PDB entry 3APU | X-ray diffraction, 2.10 A resolution | chain A

[Chain A]
Name: Alpha-1-acid glycoprotein 2
Organism: Homo sapiens
UniProt: P19652 (A1AG2_HUMAN); residues 1-183 here correspond to UniProt positions 19-201 (UniProt number = residue number + 18)
Sequence (190 residues; row label = number of the first residue in the row; numbering starts at 0):
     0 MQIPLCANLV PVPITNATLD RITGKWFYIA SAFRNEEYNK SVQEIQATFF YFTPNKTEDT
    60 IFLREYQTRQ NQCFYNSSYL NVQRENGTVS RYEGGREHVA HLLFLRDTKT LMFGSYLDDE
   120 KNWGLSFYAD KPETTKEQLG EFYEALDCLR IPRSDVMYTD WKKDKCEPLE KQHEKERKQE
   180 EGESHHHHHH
Unresolved in the structure: 0, 176-189
Disulfides: Cys-5/Cys-147, Cys-72/Cys-165
Construct notes: expression tag (0, 184-189); engineered mutation Arg-149 (Cys167 in P19652)
Curated features (UniProtKB/Swiss-Prot):
  - modified residue: Gln-1 (Pyrrolidone carboxylic acid)
  - glycosylation (N-linked (GlcNAc...) asparagine): Asn-15 (complex), Asn-38, Asn-54, Asn-75, Asn-85
From the paper describing this entry:
  - post-translational modification sites: Asn-15, Asn-38, Asn-54, Asn-75, Asn-85 (citing earlier work)
  - contacts within the chain: Tyr-37/His-97 (hydrogen bond), Arg-90/Glu-92, Asn-38/Met-156, Val-41/Met-156, Gln-42/Met-156
  - conformationally variable residues (loop rearrangement): Tyr-115
  - mutagenesis - E92V: decreased binding to propafenone (citing earlier work)
  - specificity-determining residues: Arg-90, Phe-112, Ser-114 (proposed by the authors, not directly observed)

[Overview]
The paper reports that E92V reduces binding to propafenone; specificity determinants Arg-90, Phe-112 and
Ser-114.
Chain A is Alpha-1-acid glycoprotein 2 (Homo sapiens); the structure, Crystal structure of the A variant of
human alpha1-acid glycoprotein, was determined by X-ray diffraction together with 3APV, 3APW and 3APX from the
same study.
